Entry 8GF6 (electron microscopy, 3.10 A resolution); this record covers chains D and F of the 7 polymer chains in the assembly.

== Chain D ==
Protein: Methyl-coenzyme M reductase subunit beta
Source organism: Methanosarcina acetivorans C2A
UniProtKB: Q8THG7 (Q8THG7_METAC); residues 1-434 here = UniProt positions 1-434
Amino-acid sequence (434 residues; each row starts with the number of its first residue):
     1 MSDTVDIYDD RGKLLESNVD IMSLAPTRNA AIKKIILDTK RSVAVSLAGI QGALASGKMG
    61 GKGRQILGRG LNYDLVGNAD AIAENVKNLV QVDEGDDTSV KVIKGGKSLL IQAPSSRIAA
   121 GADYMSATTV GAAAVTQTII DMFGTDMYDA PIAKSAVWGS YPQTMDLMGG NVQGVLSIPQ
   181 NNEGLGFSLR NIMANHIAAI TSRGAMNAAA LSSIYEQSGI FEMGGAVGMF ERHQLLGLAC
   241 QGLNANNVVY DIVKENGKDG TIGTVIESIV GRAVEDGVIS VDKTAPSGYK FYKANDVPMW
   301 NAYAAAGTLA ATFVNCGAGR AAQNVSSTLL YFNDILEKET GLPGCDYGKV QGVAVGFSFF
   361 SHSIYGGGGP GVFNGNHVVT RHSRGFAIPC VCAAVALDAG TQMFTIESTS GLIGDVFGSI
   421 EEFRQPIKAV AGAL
Unresolved in the structure: 1, 433-434

== Chain F ==
Protein: Methyl-coenzyme M reductase subunit gamma
Source organism: Methanosarcina acetivorans C2A
UniProtKB: Q8THH0 (Q8THH0_METAC); residues 1-248 here = UniProt positions 1-248
Amino-acid sequence (248 residues; numbered 1 to 248; the number before each row is that of its first residue):
     1 MAYEAQYYPG ATSVGANRRK HMSGKLEKLR EISDEDLTAV LGHRAPGSDY PSTHPPLAEM
    61 GEPACSIREA VAATPGAAAG DRVRYVQFAD SMYNAPATPY FRSYFAAINF RGVDPGTLSG
   121 RQIVEARERD MEQCAKVQME TEMTDPALAG MRGATVHGHS VRLQEDGVMF DMLDRRRLEG
   181 GVIIMDKDQV AIPLDRKVNL GKPMSSEEAA KRTTIYRVDN VAFRDDAEVI EWVHRVFDQR
   241 TSYGFQPK
Unresolved in the structure: 1

== How chain D and chain F interact ==
Pairs across the interface (121):
  Asp10(D) with Ser66(F), hydrogen bond
  Arg11(D) with Ser66(F); Glu69(F), salt bridge
  Arg203(D) with Pro63(F)
  Ala205(D) with Cys65(F), hydrogen bond (backbone-side chain); Ile67(F), hydrophobic
  Met229(D) with Gln246(F); Pro247(F)
  Phe230(D) with Phe245(F); Pro247(F)
  Val253(D) with Ile67(F), hydrophobic; Ala70(F), hydrophobic
  Gly257(D) with Ala70(F); Val71(F); Ala72(F), hydrogen bond (backbone-backbone); Arg111(F), hydrogen bond (backbone-side chain)
  Lys258(D) with Ala72(F); Arg111(F), hydrogen bond (backbone-side chain)
  Asp259(D) with Arg111(F)
  Gly260(D) with Arg111(F), hydrogen bond (backbone-side chain)
  Thr261(D) with Ala107(F); Ile108(F), hydrogen bond (side chain-backbone); Phe110(F); Arg111(F)
  Ile262(D) with Ala107(F)
  Gly263(D) with Ala107(F); Ile108(F)
  Glu267(D) with Tyr3(F); Gln6(F)
  Val270(D) with Tyr3(F), hydrophobic
  Gly271(D) with Tyr3(F)
  Asp282(D) with Arg235(F), salt bridge
  Lys283(D) with Glu231(F), salt bridge; Arg235(F)
  Ala285(D) with Glu228(F)
  Ser287(D) with Gly10(F), hydrogen bond (side chain-backbone); Ala11(F); Arg19(F); Glu228(F), hydrogen bond
  Tyr289(D) with Tyr7(F), hydrophobic; Tyr8(F); Pro9(F); Glu228(F); Trp232(F), hydrogen bond
  Lys290(D) with Tyr7(F)
  Phe291(D) with Glu228(F); Trp232(F); Arg235(F)
  Tyr292(D) with Tyr3(F); Tyr7(F); Gln239(F)
  Val297(D) with Tyr243(F); Lys248(F)
  Pro298(D) with Pro247(F)
  Phe313(D) with Ile67(F), hydrophobic
  Val314(D) with Val71(F)
  Asn315(D) with Gly112(F); Val113(F), hydrogen bond (side chain-backbone)
  Gly317(D) with Val71(F); Ala72(F)
  Ala318(D) with Val71(F); Ala72(F); Ala73(F); Thr74(F), hydrogen bond (backbone-side chain); Arg111(F)
  Gly319(D) with Ala77(F); Gly112(F); Arg127(F), hydrogen bond (backbone-side chain)
  Arg320(D) with Leu57(F); Glu62(F), salt bridge; Arg68(F), hydrogen bond (side chain-backbone); Val71(F), hydrogen bond (side chain-backbone); Arg127(F)
  Gln323(D) with Asp114(F)
  Asn324(D) with Gly112(F); Val113(F); Asp114(F)
  Ser326(D) with Asp114(F)
  Ser327(D) with Val113(F); Asp114(F); Pro115(F)
  Tyr331(D) with Tyr100(F), hydrophobic; Ser103(F); Tyr104(F), hydrophobic; Pro115(F); Gly116(F); Thr117(F), hydrogen bond
  Asp334(D) with Tyr100(F); Tyr104(F), hydrogen bond
  Ile335(D) with Tyr104(F), hydrophobic; Ala107(F), hydrophobic; Ile108(F), hydrophobic
  Glu337(D) with Trp232(F), hydrogen bond (backbone-side chain); Arg240(F), salt bridge
  Lys338(D) with Tyr7(F); Tyr8(F); Met22(F); Tyr104(F); Trp232(F)
  Glu339(D) with Tyr3(F), hydrogen bond; Ala5(F); Gln6(F); Tyr7(F), hydrogen bond (side chain-backbone)
  Gly341(D) with Trp232(F); Val236(F); Gln239(F), hydrogen bond (backbone-side chain)
  Leu342(D) with Val236(F); Gln239(F)
  Pro343(D) with Gln239(F)
  Tyr347(D) with Arg240(F); Tyr243(F), hydrophobic; Pro247(F)
  Gly348(D) with Arg240(F)
  Gln351(D) with Arg240(F)
  His362(D) with Asp114(F), salt bridge
  Ala396(D) with Arg68(F), hydrogen bond (backbone-side chain)
  Leu397(D) with Ile67(F), hydrophobic; Arg68(F), hydrogen bond (backbone-side chain)
  Asp398(D) with Arg68(F), hydrogen bond (backbone-side chain)
  Ala399(D) with Leu57(F), hydrophobic
  Thr401(D) with Arg127(F)
Interface residues without a listed pair, chain D (63 interface residues in all): Gly204, Met206, His233, Tyr250, Asn256, Pro286, Ala294
Interface residues without a listed pair, chain F (58 interface residues in all): His54, Met60, Ala64, Val83, Phe101, Asn109, Glu125, Gly244

== In short ==
Chain D and chain F form an interface of 63 and 58 residues respectively; the contacts include 24 hydrogen
bonds and 6 salt bridges. Among the polar pairs are Arg11(D)-Glu69(F), Asp282(D)-Arg235(F) and
Lys283(D)-Glu231(F).
Chain D is Methyl-coenzyme M reductase subunit beta and chain F is Methyl-coenzyme M reductase subunit gamma,
both from Methanosarcina acetivorans C2A; the structure, Apo-apo MCR assembly intermediate, was determined by
electron microscopy, deposited together with 8GF5.
